Entry 9F62 (electron microscopy, 5.44 A resolution (low resolution: residue-level contacts below are approximate; hydrogen-bond / salt-bridge calls are withheld)); this record covers chains 2A and 2D of the 214 polymer chains in the assembly.

Chain 2A:
Name: Cytochrome c oxidase subunit 1
Source organism: Chlamydomonas reinhardtii
Notes: EC 7.1.1.9
UniProtKB: P08681 (COX1_CHLRE); residue numbers follow UniProt; this construct covers 1-505
Amino-acid sequence (505 residues; row label = number of the first residue in the row):
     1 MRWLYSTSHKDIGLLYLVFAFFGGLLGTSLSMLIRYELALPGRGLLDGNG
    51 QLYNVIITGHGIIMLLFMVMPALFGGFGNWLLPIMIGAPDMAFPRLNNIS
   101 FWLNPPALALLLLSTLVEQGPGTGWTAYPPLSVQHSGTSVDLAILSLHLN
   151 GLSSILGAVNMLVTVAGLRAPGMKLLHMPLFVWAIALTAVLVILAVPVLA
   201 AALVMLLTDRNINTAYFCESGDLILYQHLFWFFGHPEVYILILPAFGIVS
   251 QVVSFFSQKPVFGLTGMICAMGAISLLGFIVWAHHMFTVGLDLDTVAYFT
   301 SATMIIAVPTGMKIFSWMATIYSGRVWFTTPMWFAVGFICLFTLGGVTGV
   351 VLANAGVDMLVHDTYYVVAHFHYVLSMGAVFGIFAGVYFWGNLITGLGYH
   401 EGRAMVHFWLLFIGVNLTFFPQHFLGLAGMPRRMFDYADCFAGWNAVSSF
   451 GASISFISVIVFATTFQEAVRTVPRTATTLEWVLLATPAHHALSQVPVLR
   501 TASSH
Unresolved in the structure: 505
UniProt features mapped onto this chain:
  - binding site (Ca(2+)): Glu37, Gly42
  - binding site (Fe(II)-heme a): His60, His372
  - binding site (Cu cation): His235, Tyr239, His284, His285
  - binding site (O2): Tyr239
  - binding site (Mg(2+)): His362, Asp363
  - binding site (heme a3): His370
  - cross-link: His235 to Tyr239 (1'-histidyl-3'-tyrosine (His-Tyr))
Bound ions: Cu ion: His235, His284, His285; Mg2+: His362, Asp363; heme a Fe site 1 near His370 (its only coordinating residue here); heme a Fe site 2 near His372 (its only coordinating residue here)
Small-molecule neighbours:
  - heme a (HEA), molecule 1: Leu17, Ala20, Phe21, Gly24, Thr28, Ser31, Ile34, Arg35, Tyr53, Ile57, Thr58, His60, Gly61, Met64, Leu65, Met68, Val69, Ala72, Gly124, Trp125, Tyr365, Val368, Phe371, His372, Leu375, Ser376, Val380, Ile383, Phe384, Val387, Leu411, Val415, Thr418, Phe419, Gln422, Arg432, Arg433, Met434, Ser448, Ala452, Ser455, Val459
  - heme a (HEA), molecule 2: Trp125, Trp231, Val238, Tyr239, Ile242, His284, His285, Thr303, Ile306, Ala307, Thr310, Gly311, Ile314, Phe342, Thr343, Gly346, Val347, Gly349, Val350, Leu352, Ala353, Asp358, His362, Val367, His370, Phe371, Val374, Leu375, Arg432, Arg433

Chain 2D:
Name: Cytochrome c oxidase subunit 3
Source organism: Chlamydomonas reinhardtii
UniProtKB: Q9FV97 (Q9FV97_CHLRE); residues -105 to 276 here correspond to UniProt positions 1-382 (UniProt number = residue number + 106)
Amino-acid sequence (382 residues; row label = number of the first residue in the row; numbers below 1 keep their minus sign (Met-105 is residue -105)):
  -105 MRSQLLRFLTRAPAGFSQEGLQALRAGLTSGEASGLLQSSAFGRQNESAA
   -55 PRGLGFGKMALPLSFQGHLMSTLASANGDDKKEPTTGALAQQPQVPNALA
    -5 ALPPRGTRTMGSHAAGHQTAKEFYMEHIGKRHPFHVLPPSPWPMLAGWGT
    45 YVSCLGMAAWFHNMPTGGALMAFGMANIAWTAITWWRDCAIEGDMGMHTE
    95 VVRKNFISGMWAFIVSEALLFVGLLWACLHLGMSPSVALQMQWPPVGIEP
   145 IGWDKRALVMSAVLAASYYSANVAMVAKDPKVVMGALATTIGLGAMFLAD
   195 QYLEYNETPFTITDSPYGTTFFVTTGFHGMHVLLGSLYLTAALMMYKRTH
   245 NAGAALKSSILYWHFVDIVWIAVYGIIYVGQY
Unresolved in the structure: -105 to 10

How chain 2A and chain 2D interact:
Residue-residue contacts (94; chain 2A residue first):
  Leu4(2A) with Met38(2D)
  Tyr5(2A) with Pro33(2D); Ser34(2D); Pro35(2D)
  Thr7(2A) with Leu31(2D); Pro32(2D)
  Pro89(2A) with His26(2D); Phe28(2D)
  Phe93(2A) with Asn99(2D); Phe100(2D)
  Pro94(2A) with Leu31(2D)
  Arg95(2A) with Leu31(2D); Ser34(2D); Pro37(2D); Trp79(2D); Asp82(2D); Cys83(2D); Glu86(2D)
  Leu96(2A) with Trp79(2D)
  Asn98(2A) with Pro37(2D)
  Ile99(2A) with Pro37(2D); Ala40(2D); Trp79(2D)
  Trp102(2A) with Pro37(2D); Met38(2D); Gly41(2D); Trp42(2D)
  Leu103(2A) with Thr44(2D)
  Pro106(2A) with Gly41(2D); Trp42(2D); Tyr45(2D)
  Ala109(2A) with Tyr45(2D)
  Leu110(2A) with Tyr45(2D); Cys48(2D); Leu49(2D)
  Leu113(2A) with Leu49(2D)
  Gly137(2A) with His56(2D)
  Thr138(2A) with Ala52(2D); His56(2D); Met58(2D)
  Asp141(2A) with His56(2D)
  Leu142(2A) with Ala52(2D)
  Leu145(2A) with Cys48(2D)
  Leu149(2A) with Cys48(2D)
  Ile155(2A) with Ser110(2D)
  Val159(2A) with Ala106(2D)
  Val163(2A) with Asn99(2D); Ser102(2D); Gly103(2D)
  Gly167(2A) with Phe28(2D); Asn99(2D)
  Leu168(2A) with Phe28(2D); Asn99(2D)
  Ile193(2A) with Val109(2D); Ser110(2D)
  Leu194(2A) with Leu113(2D)
  Pro197(2A) with Ser110(2D); Leu113(2D); Leu114(2D)
  Ala201(2A) with Leu114(2D)
  Val204(2A) with Phe221(2D)
  Met205(2A) with Gly117(2D); Leu118(2D); Ala121(2D)
  Leu207(2A) with Phe55(2D)
  Arg210(2A) with His56(2D)
  Asn211(2A) with Phe55(2D); His56(2D)
  Ile212(2A) with Thr207(2D)
  Asn213(2A) with Thr207(2D)
  Thr214(2A) with Ile206(2D); Thr213(2D)
  Ala215(2A) with Ser209(2D); Pro210(2D); Thr213(2D)
  Tyr216(2A) with Ala121(2D); Thr213(2D); Thr214(2D); Val217(2D)
  Glu219(2A) with Ala132(2D)
  Ser220(2A) with Ala132(2D); Leu133(2D); Pro210(2D)
  Asp222(2A) with His124(2D); Leu125(2D)
  Leu225(2A) with Ala121(2D); His124(2D)
  Leu229(2A) with Trp120(2D)
  Phe232(2A) with Trp120(2D)
  Trp282(2A) with Trp120(2D)
  His491(2A) with Val30(2D)
  Ser494(2A) with Arg25(2D)
  Gln495(2A) with Arg25(2D)
  Val496(2A) with His26(2D)
Interface residues without a listed pair, chain 2A (57 interface residues in all): Pro105, Val198, Ala200, Gly221, His228
Interface residues without a listed pair, chain 2D (57 interface residues in all): His21, Trp36, Met51, Val95, Phe107, Ser130

Overview:
Chain 2A and chain 2D each contribute 57 residues to their interface. Ligands of chain 2A: heme a. Curated
annotation (UniProt) lists Ca2+-binding residues Glu37(2A) and Gly42(2A), Fe(II)-heme a-binding residues
His60(2A) and His372(2A), 4 Cu cation-binding residues and O2-binding residue Tyr239(2A) on chain 2A.
Here chain 2A is Cytochrome c oxidase subunit 1 and chain 2D is Cytochrome c oxidase subunit 3, both from
Chlamydomonas reinhardtii. Entry 9F62 (Subtomogram average of the Chlamydomonas reinhardtii mitochondrial
respirasome I2 III4 IV6) was determined by electron microscopy, deposited together with 9F5X, 9F5Y, 9F5Z, 9F60
and 9F61.
